6XLM - chains C and R of the 9 polymer chains in the assembly; structure by electron microscopy, 3.20 A resolution.

# Chain C
Name: DNA-directed RNA polymerase subunit beta
Source organism: Escherichia coli O157:H7
Notes: EC 2.7.7.6
UniProt: B7MIX3 (RPOB_ECO45); numbering as in UniProt (aligned over 1-1342)
Chain sequence (1342 residues; numbered 1 to 1342; the number before each row is that of its first residue):
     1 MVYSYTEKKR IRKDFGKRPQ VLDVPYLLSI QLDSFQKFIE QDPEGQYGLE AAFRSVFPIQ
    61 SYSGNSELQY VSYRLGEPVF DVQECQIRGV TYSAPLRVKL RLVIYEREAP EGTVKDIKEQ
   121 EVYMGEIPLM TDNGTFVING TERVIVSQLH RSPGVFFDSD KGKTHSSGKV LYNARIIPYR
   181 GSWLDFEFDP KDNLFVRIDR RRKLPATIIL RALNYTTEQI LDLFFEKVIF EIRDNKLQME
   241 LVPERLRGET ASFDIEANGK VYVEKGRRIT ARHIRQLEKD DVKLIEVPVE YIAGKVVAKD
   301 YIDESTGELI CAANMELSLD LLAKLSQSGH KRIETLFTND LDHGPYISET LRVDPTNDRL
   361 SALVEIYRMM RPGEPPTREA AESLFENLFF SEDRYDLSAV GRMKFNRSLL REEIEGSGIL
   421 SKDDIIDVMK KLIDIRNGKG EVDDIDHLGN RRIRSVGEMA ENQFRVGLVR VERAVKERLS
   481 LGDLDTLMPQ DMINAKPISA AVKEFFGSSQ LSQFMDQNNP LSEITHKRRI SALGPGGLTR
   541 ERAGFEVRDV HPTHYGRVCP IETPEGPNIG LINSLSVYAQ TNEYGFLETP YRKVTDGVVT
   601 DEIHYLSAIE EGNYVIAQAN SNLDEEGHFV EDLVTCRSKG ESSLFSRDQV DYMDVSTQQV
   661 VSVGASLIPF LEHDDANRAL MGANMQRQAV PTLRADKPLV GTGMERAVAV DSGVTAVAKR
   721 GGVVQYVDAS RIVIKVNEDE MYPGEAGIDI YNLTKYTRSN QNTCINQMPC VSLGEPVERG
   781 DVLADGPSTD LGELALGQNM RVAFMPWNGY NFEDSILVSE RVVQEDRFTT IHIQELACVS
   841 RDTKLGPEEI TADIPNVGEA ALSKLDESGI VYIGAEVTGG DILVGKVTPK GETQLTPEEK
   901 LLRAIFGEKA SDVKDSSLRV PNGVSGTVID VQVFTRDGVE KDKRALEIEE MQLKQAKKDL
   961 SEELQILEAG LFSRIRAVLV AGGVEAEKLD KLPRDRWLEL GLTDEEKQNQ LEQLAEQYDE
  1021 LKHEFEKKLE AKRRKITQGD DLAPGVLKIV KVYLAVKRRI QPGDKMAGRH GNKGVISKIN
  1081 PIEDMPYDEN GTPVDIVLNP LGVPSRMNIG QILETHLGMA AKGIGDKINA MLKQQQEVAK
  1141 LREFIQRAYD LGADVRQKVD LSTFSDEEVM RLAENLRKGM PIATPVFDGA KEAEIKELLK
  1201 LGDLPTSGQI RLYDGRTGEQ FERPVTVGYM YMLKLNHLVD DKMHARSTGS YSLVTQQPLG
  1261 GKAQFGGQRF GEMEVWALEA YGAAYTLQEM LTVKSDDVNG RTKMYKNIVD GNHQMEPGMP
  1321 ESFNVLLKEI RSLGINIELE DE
Unresolved in the structure: 1-2, 1342
Swiss-Prot annotation at these positions:
  - modified residue (N6-acetyllysine): Lys1022, Lys1200
Small-molecule neighbours:
  - chapso (1N7), molecule 1: Gln46, Tyr47, Tyr179, Asp396, Ser398, Ala399, Val400, Arg452, Glu458, Glu461, Arg465, Glu583, Tyr584
  - chapso (1N7), molecule 2: Gln725, Tyr726, Arg731, Glu962, Gln965, Ile966, Ala969

# Chain R
Molecule: 9-nt RNA transcript
Source organism: Escherichia coli O157:H7
Sequence (9 nucleotides; numbered 1 to 9; the number before each row is that of its first residue):
     1 GCAGUCUGA
Ion coordination: Mg2+: A9 (shared with 3 residues of chain D)

# How chain C and chain R interact
Pairs across the interface - 18 pairs, chain C then chain R:
  Gln510(C) - G4(R)  phosphate contact
  Gln510(C) - U5(R)  hydrogen bond to the phosphate
  Gln513(C) - U5(R)  sugar contact
  Arg529(C) - U7(R)  salt bridge to the phosphate
  Leu533(C) - C6(R)  phosphate contact
  Arg540(C) - U5(R)  salt bridge to the phosphate
  Arg540(C) - C6(R)  salt bridge to the phosphate
  Pro564(C) - U7(R)  phosphate contact
  Asn568(C) - C6(R)  hydrogen bond to the phosphate
  Asn568(C) - U7(R)  phosphate contact
  Ile572(C) - C6(R)  phosphate contact
  Gln688(C) - U7(R)  hydrogen bond to the phosphate
  Gln688(C) - G8(R)  phosphate contact
  Lys1065(C) - G8(R)  hydrogen bond to the phosphate
  Lys1065(C) - A9(R)  salt bridge to the phosphate
  Lys1073(C) - A9(R)  salt bridge to the phosphate
  His1237(C) - U7(R)  sugar contact
  His1237(C) - G8(R)  hydrogen bond to the sugar
Also at the interface, not in a pair above, chain C (15 interface residues in all): Arg687, Ser1252, Leu1259
Also at the interface, not in a pair above, chain R (7 interface residues in all): G1

# In short
15 residues of chain C face 7 of chain R across their interface; the contacts include 5 hydrogen bonds and 5
salt bridges. Polar pairs include His1237(C)-G8(R), Gln510(C)-U5(R) and Asn568(C)-C6(R). Bound to chain C:
chapso.
Here chain C is DNA-directed RNA polymerase subunit beta and chain R is a 9-nt RNA transcript, both from
Escherichia coli O157:H7. Entry 6XLM (Cryo-EM structure of E.coli RNAP-DNA elongation complex 1 (RDe1) in
EcmrR-dependent transcription) was determined by electron microscopy, deposited together with 6XL5, 6XL6,
6XL9, 6XLA, 6XLJ, 6XLK, 6XLL and 6XLN.
